7LS6 - chains F and O of the 15 polymer chains in the assembly; structure by electron microscopy, 3.17 A resolution.

# Chain F
Molecule: Proteasome subunit alpha type-6
From: Saccharomyces cerevisiae (strain ATCC 204508 / S288c)
Notes: EC 3.4.25.1
UniProtKB: P40302 (PSA6_YEAST); residue numbers follow UniProt; this construct covers 1-234
Chain sequence (234 residues; row label = number of the first residue in the row):
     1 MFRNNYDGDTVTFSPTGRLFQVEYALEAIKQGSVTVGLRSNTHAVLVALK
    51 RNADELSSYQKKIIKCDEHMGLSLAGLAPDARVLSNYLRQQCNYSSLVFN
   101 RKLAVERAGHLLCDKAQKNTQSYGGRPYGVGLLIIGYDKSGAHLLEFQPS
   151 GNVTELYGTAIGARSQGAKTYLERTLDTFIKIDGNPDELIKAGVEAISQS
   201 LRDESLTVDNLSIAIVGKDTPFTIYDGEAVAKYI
UniProt features mapped onto this chain:
  - modified residue: Ser14 (Phosphoserine)
  - cross-link: Lys191 (Glycyl lysine isopeptide (Lys-Gly) (interchain with G-Cter in ubiquitin))

# Chain O
Molecule: Proteasome chaperone 1
From: Saccharomyces cerevisiae (strain ATCC 204508 / S288c)
UniProtKB: Q05778 (POC1_YEAST); residue numbers follow UniProt; this construct covers 1-276
Chain sequence (276 residues; each row starts with the number of its first residue):
     1 MLFKQWNDLPEPKHLLDLPEISKNLQSLEVCPVPKVEFPQDLDVPQYSTA
    51 VITTKIMNPLFPKNLLQLTSIGEIKTTLTVKSPSLPQSSGKHSWNYDENF
   101 PNEVDPDQKNDTADETVYGFSFPIYSFGKTLLFSMEENFISISPIFGNMI
   151 SRSIISQLAQFSPDIIVIGTSDKIASMKVMTENECTLQPPEFITGFIGSV
   201 LTQLIVGPSKGLKFKCLVAPSEGPNGFEKLSLSDMGSLVDLCGQWLGFEP
   251 SRYSEECYRLWRCDSAAIGAQSGLYI
Unresolved in the structure: 81-116

# Interface between chain F and chain O
Contacting residue pairs (35; chain F residue first):
  Asn4(F) with Lys13(O)
  Asn5(F) with Lys13(O)
  Asp9(F) with Lys4(O), salt bridge
  Ala28(F) with Tyr275(O)
  Gln31(F) with Ser231(O); Gln271(O); Tyr275(O)
  Ser33(F) with Ile276(O), hydrogen bond (side chain-backbone)
  Arg51(F) with Gln271(O); Ser272(O); Tyr275(O), hydrogen bond (side chain-backbone); Ile276(O)
  Asn52(F) with Arg262(O), hydrogen bond
  Ala53(F) with Arg262(O)
  Asp54(F) with Cys263(O)
  Glu55(F) with Arg259(O); Arg262(O), salt bridge
  Gln60(F) with Ile276(O)
  Lys62(F) with Ile276(O)
  Leu74(F) with Ile276(O), hydrophobic
  Gly76(F) with Tyr275(O); Ile276(O), hydrogen bond (backbone-backbone)
  Leu77(F) with Leu274(O); Tyr275(O), hydrophobic; Ile276(O)
  Ala78(F) with Gly273(O); Leu274(O), hydrogen bond (backbone-backbone); Ile276(O)
  Pro79(F) with Leu274(O)
  Ala81(F) with Ile276(O), hydrophobic
  Tyr123(F) with Met1(O), hydrogen bond (backbone-backbone); Lys4(O); Asp8(O), hydrogen bond
  Gly124(F) with Met1(O)
  Arg202(F) with Asp240(O), salt bridge
Interface residues without a listed pair, chain F (28 interface residues in all): Thr12, Gly32, Lys61, Ala75, Arg164, Glu204
Interface residues without a listed pair, chain O (18 interface residues in all): Phe3, Leu232, Ser233

# In short
The interface between chain F and chain O involves 28 residues on one side and 18 on the other, with 7
hydrogen bonds and 3 salt bridges. Polar pairs include Asp9(F)-Lys4(O), Glu55(F)-Arg262(O) and
Arg202(F)-Asp240(O).
Here chain F is Proteasome subunit alpha type-6 and chain O is Proteasome chaperone 1, both from Saccharomyces
cerevisiae (strain ATCC 204508 / S288c). Entry 7LS6 (Cryo-EM structure of Pre-15S proteasome core particle
assembly intermediate purified from Pre3-1 proteasome mutant (G34D)) was determined by electron microscopy,
deposited together with 7LS5 and 7LSX.
